Entry 7XW2 (electron microscopy, 3.04 A resolution); this record covers chains A and C.

Chain A:
Molecule: Endoribonuclease Dicer
From: Homo sapiens
Notes: EC 3.1.26.3
Reference sequence: Q9UPY3 (DICER_HUMAN); residues 1-1922 here = UniProt positions 1-1922
Chain sequence (1922 residues; row label = number of the first residue in the row):
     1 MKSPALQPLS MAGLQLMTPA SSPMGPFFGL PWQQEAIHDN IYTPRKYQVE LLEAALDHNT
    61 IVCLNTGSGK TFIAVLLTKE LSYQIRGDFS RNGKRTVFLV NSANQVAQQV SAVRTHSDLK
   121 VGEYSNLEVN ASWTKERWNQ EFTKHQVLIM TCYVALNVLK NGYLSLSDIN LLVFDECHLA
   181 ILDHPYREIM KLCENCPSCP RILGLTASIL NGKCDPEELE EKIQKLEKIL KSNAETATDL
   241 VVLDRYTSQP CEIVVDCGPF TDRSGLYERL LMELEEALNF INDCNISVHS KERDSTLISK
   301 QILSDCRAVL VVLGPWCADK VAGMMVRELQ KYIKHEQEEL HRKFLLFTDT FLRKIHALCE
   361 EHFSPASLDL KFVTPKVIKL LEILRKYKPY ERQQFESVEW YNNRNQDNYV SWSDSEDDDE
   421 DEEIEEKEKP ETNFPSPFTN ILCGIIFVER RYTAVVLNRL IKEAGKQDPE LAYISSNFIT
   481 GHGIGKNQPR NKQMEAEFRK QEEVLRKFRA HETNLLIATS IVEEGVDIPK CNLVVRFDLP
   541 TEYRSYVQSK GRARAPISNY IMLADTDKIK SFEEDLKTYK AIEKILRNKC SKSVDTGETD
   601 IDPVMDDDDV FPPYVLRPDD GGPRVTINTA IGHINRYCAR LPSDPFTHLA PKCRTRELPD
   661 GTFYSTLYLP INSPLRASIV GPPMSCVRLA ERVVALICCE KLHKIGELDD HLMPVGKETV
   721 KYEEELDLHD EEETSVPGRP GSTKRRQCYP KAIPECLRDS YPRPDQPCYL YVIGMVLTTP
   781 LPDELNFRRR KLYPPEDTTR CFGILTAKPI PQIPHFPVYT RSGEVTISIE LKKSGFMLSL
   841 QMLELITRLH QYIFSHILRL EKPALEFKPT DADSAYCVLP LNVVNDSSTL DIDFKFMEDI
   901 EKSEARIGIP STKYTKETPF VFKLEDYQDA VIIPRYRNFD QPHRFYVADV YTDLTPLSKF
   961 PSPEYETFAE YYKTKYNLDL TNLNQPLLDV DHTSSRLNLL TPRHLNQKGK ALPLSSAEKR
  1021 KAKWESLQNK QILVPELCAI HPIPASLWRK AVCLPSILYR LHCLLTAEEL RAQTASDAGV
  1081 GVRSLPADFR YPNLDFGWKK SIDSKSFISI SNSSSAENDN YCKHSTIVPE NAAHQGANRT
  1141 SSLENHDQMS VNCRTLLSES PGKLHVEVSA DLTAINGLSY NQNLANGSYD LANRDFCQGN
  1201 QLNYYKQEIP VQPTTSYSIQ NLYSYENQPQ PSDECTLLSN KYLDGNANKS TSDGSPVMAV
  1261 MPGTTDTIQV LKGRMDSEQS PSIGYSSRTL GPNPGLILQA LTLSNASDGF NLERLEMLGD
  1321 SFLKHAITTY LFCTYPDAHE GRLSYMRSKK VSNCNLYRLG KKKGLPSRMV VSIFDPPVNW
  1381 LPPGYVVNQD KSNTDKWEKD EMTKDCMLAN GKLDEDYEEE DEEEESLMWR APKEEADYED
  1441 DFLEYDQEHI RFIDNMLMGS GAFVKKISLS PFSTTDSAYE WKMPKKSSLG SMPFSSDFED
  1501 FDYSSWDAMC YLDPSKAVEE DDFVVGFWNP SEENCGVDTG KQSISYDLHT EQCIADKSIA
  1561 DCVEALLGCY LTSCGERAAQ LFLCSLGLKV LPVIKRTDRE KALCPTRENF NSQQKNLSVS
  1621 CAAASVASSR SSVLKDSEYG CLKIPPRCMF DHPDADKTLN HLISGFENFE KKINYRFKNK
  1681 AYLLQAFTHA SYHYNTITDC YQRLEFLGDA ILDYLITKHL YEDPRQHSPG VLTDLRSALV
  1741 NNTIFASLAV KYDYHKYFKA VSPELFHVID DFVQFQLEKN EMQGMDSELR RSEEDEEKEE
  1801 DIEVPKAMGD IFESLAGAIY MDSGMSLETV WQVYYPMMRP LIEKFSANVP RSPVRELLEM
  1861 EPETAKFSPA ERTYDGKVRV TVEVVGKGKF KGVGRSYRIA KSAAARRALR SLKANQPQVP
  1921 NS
Disordered / not traced: 1-738, 1075-1287, 1393-1545, 1594-1657, 1780-1798, 1913-1922
UniProt features mapped onto this chain:
  - motif: Asp175 to His178 (DECH box)
  - binding site (ATP): Leu64 to Thr71
  - binding site (Mg(2+)): Glu1316, Asp1395, Glu1398, Glu1705, Asp1810, Glu1813
  - site: Lys1806 (Important for activity)
  - modified residue (Phosphoserine): Ser413, Ser415, Ser1016, Ser1160, Ser1460, Ser1468, Ser1470, Ser1868
Metal / ion sites: Ca2+ site 1: Asp1561, Glu1564 (shared with C52(C) of chain C); Ca2+ site 2: Glu1705, Asp1810 (shared with U23(C) of chain C)

Chain C:
Molecule: 73-nt RNA strand
Sequence (73 nucleotides; numbered 1 to 73; the number before each row is that of its first residue):
     1 UGAGGUAGUA GGUUGUAUCG CUUUAGGGUC ACACCCACCA CUGGGAGAUA GCCAUACAAU
    61 CUACUGUCUU UCU
Disordered / not traced: 27-45
Metal / ion sites: Ca2+ site 1: U23 (shared with Glu1705(A), Asp1810(A) of chain A); Ca2+ site 2: C52 (shared with Asp1561(A), Glu1564(A) of chain A)

Chain A / chain C interface:
Contacting residue pairs (86; chain A residue first):
  Thr743(A) - U14(C)  phosphate contact
  Lys744(A) - G15(C)  phosphate contact
  Lys744(A) - U16(C)  phosphate contact
  Arg746(A) - U14(C)  sugar contact
  Arg788(A) - U1(C)  base contact
  Arg821(A) - U1(C)  hydrogen bond to the sugar
  Tyr936(A) - U73(C)  phosphate contact
  Arg937(A) - C72(C)  hydrogen bond to the phosphate
  Arg937(A) - U73(C)  salt bridge to the phosphate
  Lys959(A) - U73(C)  hydrogen bond to the sugar
  Pro961(A) - U73(C)  base contact
  Ser962(A) - U73(C)  hydrogen bond to the base
  Phe968(A) - U73(C)  phosphate contact
  Tyr971(A) - U73(C)  hydrogen bond to the phosphate
  Tyr972(A) - U73(C)  phosphate contact
  Lys975(A) - C72(C)  salt bridge to the phosphate
  Tyr976(A) - U73(C)  phosphate contact
  His992(A) - U1(C)  sugar contact
  Thr993(A) - U1(C)  sugar contact
  Ser995(A) - U1(C)  sugar contact
  Ser995(A) - G2(C)  sugar contact
  Arg996(A) - U1(C)  phosphate contact
  Arg996(A) - A63(C)  salt bridge to the phosphate
  Arg996(A) - C64(C)  salt bridge to the phosphate
  Arg1003(A) - A63(C)  hydrogen bond to the sugar
  Arg1003(A) - C64(C)  sugar contact
  Asn1006(A) - A10(C)  sugar contact
  Gln1007(A) - G11(C)  sugar contact
  Lys1021(A) - U65(C)  salt bridge to the phosphate
  Lys1021(A) - G66(C)  phosphate contact
  Trp1024(A) - G66(C)  phosphate contact
  Trp1024(A) - U67(C)  phosphate contact
  Lys1030(A) - U73(C)  sugar contact
  Gln1031(A) - C72(C)  hydrogen bond to the sugar
  Gln1031(A) - U73(C)  sugar contact
  Ile1032(A) - U73(C)  hydrogen bond to the sugar
  Ser1304(A) - G12(C)  hydrogen bond to the sugar
  Asn1305(A) - G12(C)  hydrogen bond to the sugar
  Asn1305(A) - U13(C)  sugar contact
  Ser1307(A) - G11(C)  hydrogen bond to the base
  Glu1316(A) - C53(C)  phosphate contact
  Met1317(A) - C52(C)  phosphate contact
  Met1317(A) - C53(C)  phosphate contact
  Asp1320(A) - C52(C)  sugar contact
  Lys1324(A) - G51(C)  hydrogen bond to the sugar
  Glu1340(A) - U24(C)  phosphate contact
  Gly1341(A) - U24(C)  phosphate contact
  Gly1341(A) - A25(C)  phosphate contact
  Ser1344(A) - U23(C)  hydrogen bond to the sugar
  Ser1344(A) - U24(C)  sugar contact
  Ser1348(A) - A50(C)  hydrogen bond to the sugar
  Ser1352(A) - A50(C)  phosphate contact
  Ser1352(A) - G51(C)  phosphate contact
  Asn1353(A) - G51(C)  hydrogen bond to the phosphate
  Ile1373(A) - C61(C)  sugar contact
  Ile1373(A) - U62(C)  sugar contact
  Lys1557(A) - U14(C)  salt bridge to the phosphate
  Glu1564(A) - C52(C)  phosphate contact
  Glu1705(A) - U23(C)  phosphate contact
  Asp1709(A) - U22(C)  hydrogen bond to the sugar
  Asp1709(A) - U23(C)  phosphate contact
  Gly1730(A) - C53(C)  phosphate contact
  Thr1733(A) - C52(C)  hydrogen bond to the sugar
  Thr1733(A) - C53(C)  sugar contact
  Arg1736(A) - C52(C)  sugar contact
  Ser1737(A) - C21(C)  sugar contact
  Asn1741(A) - C21(C)  phosphate contact
  Asn1741(A) - U22(C)  phosphate contact
  Asn1742(A) - U22(C)  phosphate contact
  Asn1742(A) - U23(C)  phosphate contact
  Ser1852(A) - G20(C)  hydrogen bond to the phosphate
  Ser1852(A) - C21(C)  phosphate contact
  Val1854(A) - G20(C)  phosphate contact
  Arg1855(A) - C19(C)  hydrogen bond to the base
  Arg1855(A) - G20(C)  hydrogen bond to the base
  Arg1855(A) - C53(C)  hydrogen bond to the base
  Arg1855(A) - A54(C)  hydrogen bond to the base
  Leu1858(A) - C19(C)  sugar contact
  Glu1859(A) - U55(C)  hydrogen bond to the sugar
  Lys1866(A) - U18(C)  phosphate contact
  Lys1866(A) - C19(C)  phosphate contact
  Tyr1897(A) - A46(C)  sugar contact
  Tyr1897(A) - G47(C)  phosphate contact
  Arg1898(A) - G20(C)  salt bridge to the phosphate
  Arg1898(A) - G47(C)  salt bridge to the phosphate
  Lys1901(A) - G20(C)  salt bridge to the phosphate
Also at the interface, not in a pair above, chain A (77 interface residues in all): His943, Asp991, Ser994, Pro1002, His1004, Lys1008, Asn1311, Glu1313, Arg1347, Val1351, Cys1354, Val1740, Pro1862, Ala1865, Phe1867, Pro1869, Ser1902

In short:
77 residues of chain A and 34 residues of chain C are in contact; the contacts include 23 hydrogen bonds and 9
salt bridges. Polar contacts include Ser962(A)-U73(C), Ser1307(A)-G11(C) and Arg1855(A)-C19(C). UniProt lists
8 ATP-binding residues and 6 Mg2+-binding residues on chain A.
Chain A is Endoribonuclease Dicer (Homo sapiens) and chain C is a 73-nt RNA strand; the structure, Cryo-EM
structure of human DICER-pre-miRNA in a dicing state, was determined by electron microscopy together with 7XW3
from the same study.
